PDB entry 3RAU | X-ray diffraction, 1.95 A resolution | chains A and B

[Chain A (and B)]
Protein: Tyrosine-protein phosphatase non-receptor type 23
Organism: Homo sapiens
Notes: EC 3.1.3.48; chain B of this document is another copy of the same molecule, construct and numbering; everything in this record applies to it too
UniProtKB: Q9H3S7 (PTN23_HUMAN); residue numbers follow UniProt; this construct covers 2-361
Sequence (363 residues; each row starts with the number of its first residue; numbers below 1 keep their minus sign (Gly-1 is residue -1)):
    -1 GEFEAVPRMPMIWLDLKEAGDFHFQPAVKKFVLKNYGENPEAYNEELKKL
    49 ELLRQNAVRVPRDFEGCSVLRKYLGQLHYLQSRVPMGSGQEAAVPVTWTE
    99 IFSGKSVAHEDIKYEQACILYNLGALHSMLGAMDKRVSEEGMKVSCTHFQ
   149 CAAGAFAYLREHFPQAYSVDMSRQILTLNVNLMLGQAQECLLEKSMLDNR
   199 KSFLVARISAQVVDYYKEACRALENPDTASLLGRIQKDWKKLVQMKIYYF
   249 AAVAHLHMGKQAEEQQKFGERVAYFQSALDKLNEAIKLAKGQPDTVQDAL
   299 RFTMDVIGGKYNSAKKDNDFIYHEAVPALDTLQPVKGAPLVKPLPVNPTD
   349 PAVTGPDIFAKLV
Disordered / not traced: -1 to 3 (chain B: -1 to 4)
Sequence notes: expression tag (-1 to 1)
Curated features (UniProtKB/Swiss-Prot):
  - natural variant: Arg232 (R232Q: In NEDBASS; uncertain significance), Met302 (M302V: In NEDBASS; uncertain significance)
  - mutagenesis: Leu202 (L202D: Nearly abolishes interaction with CHMP4B. Abolishes interaction with CHMP4B; when associated with D-206), Ile206 (I206D: Abolishes interaction with CHMP4B; when associated with D-202)

[How chain A and chain B interact]
Pairs across the interface - 17 pairs, chain A then chain B:
  Tyr77(A) - Lys340(B)  hydrogen bond
  Arg198(A) - Glu36(B)  salt bridge
  Arg198(A) - Tyr41(B)  hydrogen bond
  Arg198(A) - Lys359(B)  hydrogen bond (side chain-backbone)
  Arg198(A) - Leu360(B)
  Arg198(A) - Val361(B)  hydrogen bond (side chain-backbone)
  Lys199(A) - Tyr34(B)
  Lys199(A) - Gly35(B)
  Phe201(A) - Asn33(B)
  Phe201(A) - Tyr34(B)
  Phe201(A) - Gly35(B)
  Asp348(A) - Asn345(B)
  Pro349(A) - Leu342(B)  hydrophobic
  Pro349(A) - Pro343(B)
  Val361(A) - Arg205(B)  hydrogen bond (backbone-side chain)
  Val361(A) - Ala336(B)  hydrophobic
  Val361(A) - Pro337(B)
Also at the interface, not in a pair above, chain A (15 interface residues in all): Asn33, Lys141, Leu202, Arg205, Leu338, Asn345, Ala350, Ala358
Also at the interface, not in a pair above, chain B (20 interface residues in all): Lys32, Lys334, Leu338, Asp348, Ala358

[Overview]
The interface between chain A and chain B involves 15 residues on one side and 20 on the other, with 5
hydrogen bonds and 1 salt bridge. Among the polar pairs are Arg198(A)-Glu36(B), Tyr77(A)-Lys340(B) and
Arg198(A)-Tyr41(B).
Both chains are Tyrosine-protein phosphatase non-receptor type 23 (Homo sapiens). Entry 3RAU (Crystal
structure of the HD-PTP Bro1 domain) was determined by X-ray diffraction together with 3R9M from the same
study.
